5Y2A - chains A and B; structure by X-ray diffraction, 1.90 A resolution.

# Chain A (and B)
Name: insect group II chitinase
Organism: Ostrinia furnacalis
Notes: EC 3.2.1.14; chain B of this document is another copy of the same molecule, construct and numbering; everything in this record applies to it too
Chain sequence (383 residues; row label = number of the first residue in the row):
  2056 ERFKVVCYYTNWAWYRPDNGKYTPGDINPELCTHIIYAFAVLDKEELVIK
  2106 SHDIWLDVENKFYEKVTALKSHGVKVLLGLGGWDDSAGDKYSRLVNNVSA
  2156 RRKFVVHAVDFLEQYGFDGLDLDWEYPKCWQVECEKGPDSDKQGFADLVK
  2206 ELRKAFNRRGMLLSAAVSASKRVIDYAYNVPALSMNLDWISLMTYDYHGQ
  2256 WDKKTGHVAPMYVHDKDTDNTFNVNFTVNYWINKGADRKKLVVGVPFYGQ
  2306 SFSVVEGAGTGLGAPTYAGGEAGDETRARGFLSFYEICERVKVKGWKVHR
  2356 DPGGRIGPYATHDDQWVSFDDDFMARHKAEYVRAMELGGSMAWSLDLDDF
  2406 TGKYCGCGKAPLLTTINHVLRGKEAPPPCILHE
Disulfides: Cys-2062/Cys-2087, Cys-2184/Cys-2189, Cys-2343/Cys-2410, Cys-2412/Cys-2434
Glycans and other covalent adducts: N-acetylglucosamine (NAG) linked to Asn-2280

# How chain A and chain B interact
Residue-residue contacts - 27 pairs, chain A then chain B:
  Trp-2069(A) / Trp-2110(B)  hydrophobic
  Tyr-2070(A) / Trp-2069(B)  hydrophobic
  Tyr-2070(A) / Trp-2110(B)  hydrophobic
  Arg-2071(A) / Trp-2110(B)
  Pro-2072(A) / Ile-2109(B)  hydrophobic
  Pro-2072(A) / Trp-2110(B)
  Pro-2072(A) / Glu-2114(B)
  Asp-2073(A) / Glu-2114(B)  hydrogen bond (backbone-side chain)
  Lys-2099(A) / Asp-2329(B)  salt bridge
  Asp-2139(A) / Arg-2332(B)  salt bridge
  Glu-2188(A) / Arg-2334(B)  salt bridge
  Lys-2191(A) / Glu-2326(B)  salt bridge
  Lys-2191(A) / Arg-2334(B)
  Tyr-2322(A) / Ala-2142(B)
  Tyr-2322(A) / Gly-2143(B)
  Ala-2323(A) / Ala-2142(B)  hydrophobic
  Glu-2326(A) / Lys-2099(B)
  Glu-2326(A) / Lys-2145(B)  salt bridge
  Arg-2332(A) / Tyr-2070(B)  hydrogen bond
  Arg-2332(A) / His-2107(B)
  Arg-2332(A) / Asp-2108(B)  salt bridge
  Arg-2332(A) / Trp-2110(B)
  Arg-2334(A) / Asp-2139(B)
  His-2367(A) / Glu-2100(B)  salt bridge
  Asp-2368(A) / Lys-2099(B)  salt bridge
  Asp-2369(A) / Lys-2099(B)  salt bridge
  Gln-2370(A) / Lys-2099(B)
Other interface residues (no listed pair), chain A (23 interface residues in all): Glu-2100, Lys-2105, Asp-2140, Glu-2311, Asp-2329
Other interface residues (no listed pair), chain B (25 interface residues in all): Trp-2067, Asp-2073, Leu-2097, Lys-2105, Asp-2140, Asp-2144, Lys-2191, Lys-2349

# In short
23 residues of chain A and 25 residues of chain B are in contact; the contacts include 2 hydrogen bonds and 9
salt bridges. Polar contacts include Lys-2099(A)/Asp-2329(B), Asp-2139(A)/Arg-2332(B) and
Glu-2188(A)/Arg-2334(B). Covalently linked N-acetylglucosamine: at Asn-2280(A).
Chain A and chain B are both insect group II chitinase (Ostrinia furnacalis); the structure, Crystal structure
of Ostrinia furnacalis Group II chitinase catalytic domain 2, was determined by X-ray diffraction together
with 5Y29, 5Y2B and 5Y2C from the same study.
